9PBA - chains D and I of the 12 polymer chains in the assembly; structure by electron microscopy, 3.47 A resolution.

[Chain D]
Molecule: Vesicle-fusing ATPase
Source organism: Cricetulus griseus
Notes: EC 3.6.4.6
UniProtKB: P18708 (NSF_CRIGR); residues 1-744 here = UniProt positions 1-744
Chain sequence (747 residues; each row starts with the number of its first residue; numbers below 1 keep their minus sign (Gly-2 is residue -2)):
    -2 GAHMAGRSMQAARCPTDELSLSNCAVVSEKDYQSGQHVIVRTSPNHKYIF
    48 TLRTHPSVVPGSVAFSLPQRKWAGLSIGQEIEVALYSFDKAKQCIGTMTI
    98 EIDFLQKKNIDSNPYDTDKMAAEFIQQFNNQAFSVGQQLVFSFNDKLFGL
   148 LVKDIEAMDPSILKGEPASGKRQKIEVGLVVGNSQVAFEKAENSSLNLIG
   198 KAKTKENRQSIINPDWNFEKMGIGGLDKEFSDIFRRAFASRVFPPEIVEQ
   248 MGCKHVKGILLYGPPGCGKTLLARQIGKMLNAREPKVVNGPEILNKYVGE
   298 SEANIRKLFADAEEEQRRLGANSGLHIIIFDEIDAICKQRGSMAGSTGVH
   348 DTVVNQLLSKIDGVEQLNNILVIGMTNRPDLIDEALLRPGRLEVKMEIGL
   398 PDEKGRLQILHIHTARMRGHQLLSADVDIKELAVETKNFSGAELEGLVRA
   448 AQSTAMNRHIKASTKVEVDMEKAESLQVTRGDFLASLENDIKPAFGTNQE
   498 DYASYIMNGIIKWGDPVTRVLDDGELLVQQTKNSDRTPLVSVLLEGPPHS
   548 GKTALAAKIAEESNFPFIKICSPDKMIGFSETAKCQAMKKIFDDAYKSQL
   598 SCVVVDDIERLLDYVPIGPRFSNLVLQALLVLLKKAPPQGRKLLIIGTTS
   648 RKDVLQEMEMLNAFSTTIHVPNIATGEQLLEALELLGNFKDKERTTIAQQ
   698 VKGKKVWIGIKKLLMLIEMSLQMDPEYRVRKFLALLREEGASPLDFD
Disordered / not traced: -2 to 0, 156-169, 741-744
Construct notes: expression tag (-2 to 0)
Ligand contacts:
  - ATP (adenosine-5'-triphosphate), molecule 1: Ile220, Gly221, Leu223, Pro261, Pro262, Gly263, Cys264, Gly265, Lys266, Thr267, Leu268, Asn374, Ile406, His410, Gly438, Ala439, Glu442
  - ATP, molecule 2: Asp359, Ala382, Arg385, Arg388
  - ATP, molecule 3: Ile503, Met504, Asn505, Gly506, Ile507, Ile508, Trp510, Pro545, His546, Ser547, Gly548, Lys549, Thr550, Ala551, Leu552, Ile707, Lys708
UniProt features mapped onto this chain:
  - binding site (ATP): Asn505 to Trp510, Pro545 to Leu552
  - binding site (Mg(2+)): Thr550
  - modified residue: Lys105 (N6-acetyllysine), Ser207 (Phosphoserine), Tyr259 (Phosphotyrosine), Ser569 (Phosphoserine)
What the authors report for this chain:
  - post-translational modification sites: Ser207 (citing earlier work)

[Chain I]
Molecule: Synaptosomal-associated protein 25
Source organism: Rattus norvegicus
UniProtKB: P60881 (SNP25_RAT); numbering as in UniProt (aligned over 1-206)
Chain sequence (222 residues; row label = number of the first residue in the row; numbers below 1 keep their minus sign (Met-15 is residue -15)):
   -15 MGSSHHHHHHSQDPNSMAEDADMRNELEEMQRRADQLADESLESTRRMLQ
    35 LVEESKDAGIRTLVMLDEQGEQLERIEEGMDQINKDMKEAEKNLTDLGKF
    85 AGLAVAPANKLKSSDAYKKAWGNNQDGVVASQPARVVDEREQMAISGGFI
   135 RRVTNDARENEMDENLEQVSGIIGNLRHMALDMGNEIDTQNRQIDRIMEK
   185 ADSNKTRIDEANQRATKMLGSG
Disordered / not traced: -15 to 0, 83-131, 205-206
Construct notes: expression tag (-15 to 0); conflict Ala85 (Cys in P60881), Ala88 (Cys in P60881), Ala90 (Cys in P60881), Ala92 (Cys in P60881)
UniProt features mapped onto this chain:
  - region: Gly111 to Val120 (Interaction with ZDHHC13 and ZDHHC17)
  - site ((Microbial infection) Cleavage): Arg180, Ile181, Gln197, Arg198
  - modified residue: Thr138 (Phosphothreonine), Ser154 (Phosphoserine), Ser187 (Phosphoserine)
  - mutagenesis: Val113 (V113A: Inhibits interaction with ZDHHC13 and ZDHHC17), Gln116 (Q116A: Inhibits interaction with ZDHHC13 and ZDHHC17), Pro117 (P117A: Inhibits interaction with ZDHHC13 and ZDHHC17)

[Interface between chain D and chain I]
Pairs across the interface (10):
  Lys293(D) with Met7(I), hydrogen bond; Glu10(I); Leu11(I)
  Tyr294(D) with Glu10(I); Leu11(I), hydrophobic
  Val295(D) with Glu10(I); Leu11(I), hydrogen bond (backbone-backbone)
  Thr344(D) with Arg8(I); Glu10(I)
  Val346(D) with Glu10(I)
Other interface residues (no listed pair), chain I (7 interface residues in all): Asn9, Glu12, Glu13

[In short]
5 residues of chain D and 7 residues of chain I are in contact, with 2 hydrogen bonds. Polar pairs include
Lys293(D)-Met7(I) and Val295(D)-Leu11(I). Ligands of chain D: 3 copies of ATP. From the paper: a modification
site at Ser207(D).
Here chain D is Vesicle-fusing ATPase (Cricetulus griseus) and chain I is Synaptosomal-associated protein 25
(Rattus norvegicus). Entry 9PBA (21bin20S complex (NSF-alphaSNAP-2:1 syntaxin-1a:SNAP-25), non-hydrolyzing,
class 9) was determined by electron microscopy together with 9OJR, 9OJU, 9OJZ, 9OK3, 9OK5, 9OKC and 17 further
entries from the same study.
